PDB entry 9EWC | X-ray diffraction, 3.67 A resolution | chains A and F of the 4 polymer chains in the assembly

# Chain A
Molecule: DNA polymerase lambda
Source organism: Homo sapiens
Notes: EC 2.7.7.7, 4.2.99.-
Reference sequence: Q9UGP5 (DPOLL_HUMAN); numbering as in UniProt; present here: 242-462, 472-575
Amino-acid sequence (330 residues; numbered 241 to 575; 5 numbers in that range are skipped by the numbering (no residue carries them; nothing is unmodelled there); the number before each row is that of its first residue):
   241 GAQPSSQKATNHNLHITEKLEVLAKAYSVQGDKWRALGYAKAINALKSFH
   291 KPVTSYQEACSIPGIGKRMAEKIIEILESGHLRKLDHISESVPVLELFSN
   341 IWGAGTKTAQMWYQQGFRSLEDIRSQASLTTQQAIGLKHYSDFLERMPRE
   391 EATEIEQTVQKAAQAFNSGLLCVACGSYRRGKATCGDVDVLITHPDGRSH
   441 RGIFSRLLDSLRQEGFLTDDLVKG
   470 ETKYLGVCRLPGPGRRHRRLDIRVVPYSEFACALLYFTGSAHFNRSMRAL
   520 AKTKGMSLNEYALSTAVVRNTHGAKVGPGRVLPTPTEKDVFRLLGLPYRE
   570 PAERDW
Disordered / not traced: 241-249, 304, 539-542
Sequence notes: expression tag (241); linker (463-464, 470-471); engineered mutation Arg492 (Ile in Q9UGP5), Asn528 (Ser in Q9UGP5), Tyr530 (His in Q9UGP5); conflict Ala543 (Cys in Q9UGP5)
Ion coordination: Na+ near Ser339 (its only coordinating residue here); Ca2+ near Asp427 (its only coordinating residue here)
What the authors report for this chain:
  - contacts within the chain: Arg492-Tyr530
  - conformationally variable residues: Asp429
  - binding site for DNA template strand (chain F): Tyr530

# Chain F
Molecule: DNA template strand
Sequence (11 nucleotides; numbered 1 to 11; the number before each row is that of its first residue):
     1 CGGCAGTACTG

# Chain A / chain F interface
Contacting residue pairs - 16 pairs, chain A then chain F:
  Trp274(A) with DC4(F), stacking on the base
  Leu277(A) with DC4(F), base contact
  Thr371(A) with DG11(F), phosphate contact
  Gln372(A) with DT10(F), sugar contact
  Val462(A) with DC9(F), sugar contact; DT10(F), phosphate contact
  Lys463(A) with DC9(F), phosphate contact; DT10(F), hydrogen bond to the phosphate
  Gly464(A) with DC9(F), phosphate contact
  Glu470(A) with DC9(F), phosphate contact
  Tyr505(A) with DA5(F), hydrogen bond to the base
  Arg514(A) with DC4(F), phosphate contact; DA5(F), salt bridge to the phosphate
  Glu529(A) with DA5(F), base contact; DG6(F), hydrogen bond to the base; DT7(F), sugar contact
Interface residues without a listed pair, chain A (15 interface residues in all): Leu461, Thr471, Arg517, Tyr530
Interface residues without a listed pair, chain F (8 interface residues in all): DA8

# In short
The interface between chain A and chain F involves 15 residues on one side and 8 on the other, with 3 hydrogen
bonds, 1 salt bridge and 1 aromatic stacking contact. Polar pairs include Tyr505(A)-DA5(F), Glu529(A)-DG6(F)
and Lys463(A)-DT10(F). From the paper: a binding site for DNA template strand (chain F) at Tyr530(A);
conformational variability at Asp429(A).
Here chain A is DNA polymerase lambda (Homo sapiens) and chain F is DNA template strand. Entry 9EWC (DNA
Polymerase Lambda I493R 528-530 NEY, TTP:At Ca2+ Ground State Ternary Complex) was determined by X-ray
diffraction, deposited together with 9EWB, 9EWD, 9EWE and 9EWG.
